1AE8 - chains L and H of the 3 polymer chains in the assembly; structure by X-ray diffraction, 2.00 A resolution.

[Chain L]
Molecule: Alpha-thrombin (small subunit)
Source organism: Homo sapiens
Notes: EC 3.4.21.5
Reference sequence: P00734 (THRB_HUMAN); aligned to UniProt positions 328-341 over residues 1-14 (the alignment contains insertions or deletions, so no single offset holds)
Amino-acid sequence (36 residues; numbered 1 to 15 plus 21 insertion-coded residues; the number before each row is that of its first residue; a row labelled like 14A-14M holds insertion residues (14A, then the next letters in order)):
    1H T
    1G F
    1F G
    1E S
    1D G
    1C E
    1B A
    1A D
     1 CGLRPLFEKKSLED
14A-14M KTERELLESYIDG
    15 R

[Chain H]
Molecule: Alpha-thrombin (large subunit)
Source organism: Homo sapiens
Notes: EC 3.4.21.5
Reference sequence: P00734 (THRB_HUMAN); the construct lacks a stretch of the UniProt sequence and is renumbered around it, so the offset changes along the chain: 16-36 = UniProt 364-384; 37-60 = UniProt 386-409; 61-77 = UniProt 419-435; 78-97 = UniProt 437-456; 7 more segments
Amino-acid sequence (259 residues; row label = number of the first residue in the row; note: 2 numbers in that range are skipped by the numbering (no residue carries them; nothing is unmodelled there); a row labelled like 60A-60I holds insertion residues (60A, then the next letters in order)):
    16 IVEGSDAEIGMSPWQVMLFRK
   36A S
    37 PQELLCGASLISDRWVLTAAHCLL
60A-60I YPPWDKNFT
    61 ENDLLVRIGKHSRTRYE
   77A R
    78 NIEKISMLEKIYIHPRYNWR
   97A E
    98 NLDRDIALMKLKKPVAFSDYIHPVCLPDRETA
129A-129C ASL
   130 LQAGYKGRVTGWGNLKETW
148A-148F TANVGK
   150 GQPSVLQVVNLPIVERPVCKDSTRIRITDNMFCAG
  184A Y
   185 KP
186A-186D DEGK
   187 RGDACEGDSGGPFVMKSP
204A-204B FN
   205 NRWYQMGIVSWGE
   219 GCD
  221A R
   222 DGKYGFYTHVFRLKKWIQKVIDQFGE
Disordered / not traced: 148A-148F
Cystine bridges: Cys42-Cys58, Cys168-Cys182, Cys191-Cys220
Covalent attachments: N-acetylglucosamine (NAG) linked to Asn60G
Ligand contacts: AZL (1-ethoxycarbonyl-D-phe-pro-2(4-aminobutyl)hydrazine): His57, Tyr60A, Trp60D, Glu97A, Asn98, Leu99, Glu146, Ile174, Asp189, Ala190, Cys191, Ser195, Val213, Ser214, Trp215, Gly216, Glu217, Gly219, Cys220, Arg221A
Curated features (UniProtKB/Swiss-Prot):
  - region: Ala183 to Val200 (High affinity receptor-binding region which is also known as the TP508 peptide)
  - active site (Charge relay system): His57, Asp102, Ser195
  - glycosylation: Asn60G (N-linked (GlcNAc...) (complex) asparagine)

[Interface between chain L and chain H]
Residue-residue contacts (70):
  Cys1(L) - Pro120(H)
  Cys1(L) - Val121(H)
  Cys1(L) - Cys122(H)  disulfide
  Cys1(L) - Arg206(H)  hydrogen bond (backbone-side chain)
  Asp1A(L) - His119(H)  hydrogen bond (backbone-side chain)
  Asp1A(L) - Arg206(H)
  Ala1B(L) - Arg206(H)  hydrogen bond (backbone-side chain)
  Glu1C(L) - Ile47(H)
  Glu1C(L) - Pro120(H)
  Gly1D(L) - Cys122(H)
  Gly1D(L) - Leu123(H)  hydrogen bond (backbone-backbone)
  Ser1E(L) - Cys122(H)  hydrogen bond (backbone-side chain)
  Ser1E(L) - Leu123(H)  hydrogen bond (backbone-backbone)
  Ser1E(L) - Tyr208(H)  hydrogen bond
  Ser1E(L) - Lys235(H)
  Gly1F(L) - Leu123(H)
  Gly1F(L) - Lys235(H)
  Phe1G(L) - Leu123(H)
  Thr1H(L) - Ile47(H)  hydrogen bond (backbone-backbone)
  Thr1H(L) - Ser48(H)  hydrogen bond
  Thr1H(L) - Ile242(H)
  Thr1H(L) - Glu247(H)
  Gly2(L) - Pro120(H)  hydrogen bond (backbone-backbone)
  Gly2(L) - Cys122(H)  hydrogen bond (backbone-side chain)
  Gly2(L) - Arg206(H)
  Gly2(L) - Trp207(H)  hydrogen bond (backbone-backbone)
  Leu3(L) - His119(H)  hydrogen bond (backbone-side chain)
  Leu3(L) - Asn205(H)
  Leu3(L) - Arg206(H)
  Arg4(L) - Met26(H)  hydrogen bond (side chain-backbone)
  Arg4(L) - Pro28(H)
  Arg4(L) - Trp29(H)
  Arg4(L) - Arg137(H)
  Arg4(L) - Trp207(H)
  Pro5(L) - Ser115(H)
  Pro5(L) - Asp116(H)
  Pro5(L) - His119(H)
  Leu6(L) - Asp116(H)
  Phe7(L) - Glu23(H)
  Phe7(L) - Ile24(H)
  Phe7(L) - Gly25(H)
  Phe7(L) - Met26(H)  hydrophobic
  Glu8(L) - Lys202(H)  salt bridge
  Glu8(L) - Asn205(H)
  Glu8(L) - Trp207(H)  hydrogen bond
  Asp14(L) - Glu23(H)
  Asp14(L) - Met26(H)
  Asp14(L) - Arg137(H)  salt bridge
  Lys14A(L) - Glu23(H)  hydrogen bond (backbone-side chain)
  Thr14B(L) - Arg137(H)  hydrogen bond
  Thr14B(L) - Asn159(H)  hydrogen bond
  Glu14C(L) - Arg137(H)
  Glu14C(L) - Lys202(H)  salt bridge
  Glu14E(L) - Lys135(H)  salt bridge
  Glu14E(L) - Asn159(H)  hydrogen bond
  Glu14E(L) - Tyr184A(H)  hydrogen bond
  Leu14F(L) - Lys135(H)
  Leu14F(L) - Asn159(H)
  Leu14F(L) - Trp207(H)  hydrophobic
  Leu14G(L) - Lys202(H)
  Ser14I(L) - Gly133(H)
  Ser14I(L) - Tyr134(H)
  Ser14I(L) - Lys135(H)  hydrogen bond (side chain-backbone)
  Tyr14J(L) - Tyr134(H)  hydrophobic
  Tyr14J(L) - Lys135(H)  hydrogen bond (side chain-backbone)
  Tyr14J(L) - Met201(H)
  Tyr14J(L) - Lys202(H)  hydrogen bond (side chain-backbone)
  Ile14K(L) - Tyr134(H)
  Arg15(L) - Pro204(H)  hydrogen bond (side chain-backbone)
  Arg15(L) - Phe204A(H)  hydrogen bond (side chain-backbone)
Other interface residues (no listed pair), chain L (29 interface residues in all): Lys9, Gly14M
Other interface residues (no listed pair), chain H (38 interface residues in all): Tyr117, Pro124, Asp125, Gly136, Lys186D, Gln239
Disulfides between the chains: Cys1(L)-Cys122(H)

[Summary]
29 residues of chain L and 38 residues of chain H are in contact; the contacts include 1 disulfide bond, 25
hydrogen bonds and 4 salt bridges. Polar contacts include Glu8(L)-Lys202(H), Glu14E(L)-Lys135(H) and
Asp14(L)-Arg137(H). Chain H binds compound AZL. Covalently linked N-acetylglucosamine: at Asn60G(H).
Here chain L is Alpha-thrombin (small subunit) and chain H is Alpha-thrombin (large subunit), both from Homo
sapiens. Entry 1AE8 (Human alpha-thrombin inhibition by eoc-D-phe-pro-azalys-onp) was determined by X-ray
diffraction, deposited together with 1AFE.
